Entry 1D5X (X-ray diffraction, 2.45 A resolution); this record covers chains A and C of the 4 polymer chains in the assembly.

Chain A:
Name: HLA class II histocompatibility antigen
From: Homo sapiens
Notes: fragment: dr alpha chain, extracellular domain
Reference sequence: P01903 (HA2R_HUMAN); residues 1-181 here correspond to UniProt positions 26-206 (UniProt number = residue number + 25)
Sequence (181 residues; each row starts with the number of its first residue):
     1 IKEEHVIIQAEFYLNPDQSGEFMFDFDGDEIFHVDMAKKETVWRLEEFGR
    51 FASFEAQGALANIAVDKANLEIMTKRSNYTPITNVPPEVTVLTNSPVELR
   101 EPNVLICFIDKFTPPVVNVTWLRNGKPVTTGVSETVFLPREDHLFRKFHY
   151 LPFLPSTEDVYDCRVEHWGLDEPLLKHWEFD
Disordered / not traced: 1-2
Disulfides: Cys-107/Cys-163
Swiss-Prot annotation at these positions:
  - region: Glu-179 to Asp-181 (Connecting peptide)
  - site: Gln-9 (Self- and pathogen-derived peptide antigen), Gly-49 (Self-peptide antigen), Phe-51 (Self- and pathogen-derived peptide antigen), Ala-52 (Self-peptide antigen), Ser-53 (Self- and pathogen-derived peptide antigen), Glu-55 (Pathogen-derived peptide antigen), Asn-62 (Self- and pathogen-derived peptide antigen), Asn-69 (Pathogen-derived peptide antigen), Arg-76 (Self- and pathogen-derived peptide antigen)
  - glycosylation (N-linked (GlcNAc...) asparagine): Asn-78, Asn-118

Chain C:
Name: Enterotoxin type B
From: Staphylococcus aureus
Reference sequence: P01552 (ETXB_STAAU); residues 1-239 here correspond to UniProt positions 28-266 (UniProt number = residue number + 27)
Sequence (239 residues; row label = number of the first residue in the row):
     1 ESQPDPKPDELHKSSKFTGLMENMKVLYDDNHVSAINVKSIDQFLYFDLI
    51 YSIKDTKLGNYDNVRVEFKNKDLADKYKDKYVDVFGANYYYQCYFSKKTN
   101 DINSHQTDKRKTCMYGGVTEHNGNQLDKYRSITVRVFEDGKNLLSFDVQT
   151 NKKKVTAQELDYLTRHYLVKNKKLYEFNNSPYETGYIKFIENENSFWYDM
   201 MPAPGDKFDQSKYLMMYNDNKMVDSKDVKIEVYLTTKKK
Disordered / not traced: 1, 97-110, 239
Disulfides: Cys-93/Cys-113

Chain A / chain C interface:
Pairs across the interface (33; chain A residue first):
  Tyr-13(A) with Phe-44(C), hydrogen bond (side chain-backbone); Leu-45(C), hydrophobic
  Gln-18(A) with Gln-43(C); Leu-45(C); Tyr-46(C), hydrogen bond (backbone-backbone)
  Ser-19(A) with Tyr-46(C)
  Met-36(A) with Leu-45(C), hydrophobic; Phe-47(C)
  Ala-37(A) with Phe-47(C), hydrophobic
  Lys-38(A) with Lys-212(C); Met-215(C)
  Lys-39(A) with Glu-67(C), salt bridge; Tyr-89(C), hydrogen bond; Tyr-115(C), hydrogen bond; Ser-211(C), hydrogen bond; Lys-212(C), hydrogen bond (backbone-side chain)
  Glu-40(A) with Lys-212(C), salt bridge
  Glu-55(A) with Gln-92(C)
  Gln-57(A) with Gln-92(C); Tyr-94(C); Asp-209(C), hydrogen bond; Ser-211(C)
  Leu-60(A) with Arg-65(C); Tyr-94(C), hydrophobic
  Ala-61(A) with Tyr-94(C), hydrophobic
  Ile-63(A) with Phe-44(C), hydrophobic
  Ala-64(A) with Phe-44(C), hydrophobic; Phe-95(C); Ser-96(C), hydrogen bond (backbone-side chain)
  Lys-67(A) with Gln-43(C); Phe-44(C); Ser-96(C)
  Ala-68(A) with Ser-96(C), hydrogen bond (backbone-side chain)
Also at the interface, not in a pair above, chain A (17 interface residues in all): Asp-17
Also at the interface, not in a pair above, chain C (18 interface residues in all): Asp-42

In short:
The interface between chain A and chain C involves 17 residues on one side and 18 on the other, with 9
hydrogen bonds and 2 salt bridges. Among the polar pairs are Lys-39(A)/Glu-67(C), Glu-40(A)/Lys-212(C) and
Tyr-13(A)/Phe-44(C).
Chain A is HLA class II histocompatibility antigen (Homo sapiens) and chain C is Enterotoxin type B
(Staphylococcus aureus); the structure, X-ray crystal structure of HLA-DR4 complexed with dipeptide mimetic
and seb, was determined by X-ray diffraction together with 1D5M, 1D5Z and 1D6E from the same study.
